PDB entry 3OQM | X-ray diffraction, 2.96 A resolution | chains A and B of the 6 polymer chains in the assembly

== Chain A ==
Protein: Catabolite control protein A
Organism: Bacillus subtilis
UniProtKB: P25144 (CCPA_BACSU); residues 2-334 here correspond to UniProt positions 1-333 (UniProt number = residue number - 1)
Sequence (339 residues; numbered 2 to 340; the number before each row is that of its first residue):
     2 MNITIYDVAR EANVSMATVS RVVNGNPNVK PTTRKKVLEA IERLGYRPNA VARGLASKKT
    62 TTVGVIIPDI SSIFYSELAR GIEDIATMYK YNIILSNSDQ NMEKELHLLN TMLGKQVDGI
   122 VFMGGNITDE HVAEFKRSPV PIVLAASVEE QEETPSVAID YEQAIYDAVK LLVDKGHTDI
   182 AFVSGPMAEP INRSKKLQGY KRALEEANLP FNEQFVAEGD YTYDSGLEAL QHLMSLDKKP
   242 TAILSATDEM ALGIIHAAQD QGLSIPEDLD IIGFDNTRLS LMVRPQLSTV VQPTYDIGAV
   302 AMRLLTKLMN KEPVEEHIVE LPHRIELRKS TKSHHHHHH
Not modelled in the structure: 334-340
Differences from the reference sequence: expression tag (335-340)
Reported in the primary citation:
  - binding site for the 16-nt DNA strand: Ile6, Tyr7, Ser16, Met17, Ala18, Arg22, Asn29, Ala53, Leu56, Ala57
  - specificity-determining residues: Arg22, Leu56
  - binding site for the 16-nt DNA strand (chain B): Asn29

== Chain B ==
Molecule: 16-nt DNA strand
Sequence (16 nucleotides; each row starts with the number of its first residue):
   700 TTGATAACGC TTACAA

== Interface between chain A and chain B ==
Pairs across the interface (20):
  Met2(A) with DC707(B), phosphate contact; DG708(B), hydrogen bond to the phosphate
  Thr5(A) with DG708(B), sugar contact; DC709(B), hydrogen bond to the phosphate
  Ile6(A) with DC709(B), hydrogen bond to the phosphate
  Ser21(A) with DT710(B), hydrogen bond to the phosphate; DT711(B), base contact
  Asn25(A) with DT710(B), hydrogen bond to the phosphate
  Tyr47(A) with DC709(B), hydrogen bond to the phosphate
  Pro49(A) with DC709(B), phosphate contact
  Asn50(A) with DG708(B), phosphate contact; DC709(B), hydrogen bond to the phosphate
  Ala53(A) with DG708(B), hydrogen bond to the base; DC709(B), sugar contact
  Arg54(A) with DC709(B), sugar contact; DT710(B), salt bridge to the phosphate
  Leu56(A) with DG708(B), base contact
  Ala57(A) with DG708(B), base contact; DC709(B), base contact; DT710(B), sugar contact
Other interface residues (no listed pair), chain A (15 interface residues in all): Ala18, Arg48, Ser58

== In short ==
15 residues of chain A and 5 residues of chain B are in contact, with 8 hydrogen bonds and 1 salt bridge.
Among the polar pairs are Ala53(A)-DG708(B), Met2(A)-DG708(B) and Thr5(A)-DC709(B). From the paper: a binding
site for the 16-nt DNA strand at Ile6(A), Tyr7(A) and Ser16(A) among others; a binding site for the 16-nt DNA
strand (chain B) at Asn29(A).
Here chain A is Catabolite control protein A (Bacillus subtilis) and chain B is a 16-nt DNA strand. Entry 3OQM
(structure of ccpa-hpr-ser46p-ackA2 complex) was determined by X-ray diffraction (same publication as 3OQO and
3OQN).
